Entry 4RF4 (X-ray diffraction, 2.20 A resolution); this record covers chains A and B.

[Chain A (and B)]
Molecule: NADPH dependent R-specific alcohol dehydrogenase
Organism: Lactobacillus kefiri
Notes: chain B of this document is another copy of the same molecule, construct and numbering; everything in this record applies to it too
UniProtKB: Q6WVP7 (Q6WVP7_9LACO); residue numbers follow UniProt; this construct covers 1-252
Chain sequence (272 residues; row label = number of the first residue in the row; numbers below 1 keep their minus sign (His-19 is residue -19)):
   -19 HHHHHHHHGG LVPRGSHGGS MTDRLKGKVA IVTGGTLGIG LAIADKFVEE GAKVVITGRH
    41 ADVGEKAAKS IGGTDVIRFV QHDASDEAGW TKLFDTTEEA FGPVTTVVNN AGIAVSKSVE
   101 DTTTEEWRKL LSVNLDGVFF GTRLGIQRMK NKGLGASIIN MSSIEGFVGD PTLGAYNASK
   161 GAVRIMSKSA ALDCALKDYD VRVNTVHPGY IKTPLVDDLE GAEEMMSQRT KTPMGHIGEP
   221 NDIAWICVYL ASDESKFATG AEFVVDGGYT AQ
Disordered / not traced: -19 to 2
Construct notes: expression tag (-19 to 0)
Ion coordination: Mg2+ near Gln252 (its only coordinating residue here)
Swiss-Prot annotation at these positions:
  - active site: Tyr156 (Proton donor/acceptor)
  - binding site (NADP(+)): Thr16 to Ile19, Arg39, His40, Asp63, Ala64, Asn90, Tyr156, Lys160, Ile191 to Leu195
  - binding site (Mg(2+)): Gln252
What the authors report for this chain:
  - mutagenesis - A94F, Y190F: decreased catalytic activity on 2
  - mutagenesis - E145S: decreased catalytic activity on 1
  - contacts within the chain: Glu145-Tyr190 (water-mediated contact)
  - contacts within the chain: Asp150-Tyr190, Tyr190-Tyr249 (from molecular simulation)
  - catalytic residues: Ser143, Tyr156, Lys160 (citing earlier work)

[How chain A and chain B interact]
Residue-residue contacts (69):
  Arg4(A) with Arg4(B); Glu234(B), salt bridge
  Leu172(A) with Pro213(B), hydrophobic; Ala251(B); Gln252(B)
  Ala175(A) with Arg209(B), hydrogen bond (backbone-side chain); Pro213(B); Met214(B)
  Leu176(A) with Arg209(B); Pro213(B)
  Asp178(A) with Arg209(B), salt bridge
  Tyr190(A) with Phe237(B)
  Arg209(A) with Ala175(B), hydrogen bond (side chain-backbone); Leu176(B); Asp178(B), salt bridge
  Pro213(A) with Leu172(B), hydrophobic; Ala175(B); Leu176(B)
  Met214(A) with Ala175(B); Asp178(B); Arg182(B); Lys236(B); Phe237(B); Thr239(B)
  His216(A) with Phe237(B)
  Ile217(A) with Phe237(B)
  Gly218(A) with Phe237(B)
  Glu219(A) with Lys236(B), salt bridge
  Asp222(A) with Lys236(B), salt bridge; Phe237(B)
  Trp225(A) with Glu234(B)
  Ile226(A) with Tyr229(B)
  Tyr229(A) with Ile226(B); Val245(B)
  Glu234(A) with Arg4(B), salt bridge; Trp225(B)
  Lys236(A) with Met214(B); Glu219(B), salt bridge; Asp222(B), salt bridge
  Phe237(A) with Tyr190(B); Ile191(B), hydrophobic; Met214(B); His216(B); Ile217(B); Gly218(B); Asp222(B); Val245(B); Asp246(B); Gly247(B), hydrogen bond (backbone-backbone)
  Thr239(A) with Met214(B); Gly247(B); Gly248(B)
  Gly240(A) with Ala251(B)
  Ala241(A) with Val244(B)
  Glu242(A) with Glu242(B)
  Phe243(A) with Phe243(B), hydrophobic; Val244(B)
  Val244(A) with Ala241(B); Phe243(B)
  Val245(A) with Tyr229(B); Phe237(B)
  Asp246(A) with Phe237(B)
  Gly247(A) with Phe237(B), hydrogen bond (backbone-backbone); Thr239(B)
  Gly248(A) with Leu172(B); Thr239(B)
  Ala251(A) with Leu172(B); Gly240(B)
  Gln252(A) with Leu172(B)
Also at the interface, not in a pair above, chain A (37 interface residues in all): Lys168, Arg182, Ile191, Thr212, Ala238
Also at the interface, not in a pair above, chain B (37 interface residues in all): Lys168, Thr212, Ala238

[In short]
Chain A and chain B each contribute 37 residues to their interface, with 4 hydrogen bonds and 8 salt bridges.
Among the polar pairs are Arg4(A)-Glu234(B), Asp178(A)-Arg209(B) and Glu219(A)-Lys236(B). The paper reports
catalytic residues Ser143(A), Tyr156(A) and Lys160(A); A94F and Y190F of chain A reduce catalytic activity on
2.
Chain A and chain B are both NADPH dependent R-specific alcohol dehydrogenase (Lactobacillus kefiri); the
structure, Crystal structure of ketoreductase from Lactobacillus kefir, was determined by X-ray diffraction
together with 4RF2, 4RF3 and 4RF5 from the same study.
